9ERI - chains A and G of the 6 polymer chains in the assembly; structure by electron microscopy, 3.30 A resolution.

[Chain A]
Name: Na(+)-translocating ferredoxin:NAD(+) oxidoreductase complex subunit A
From: Acetobacterium woodii DSM 1030
Notes: EC 7.2.1.2
UniProtKB: H6LC28 (RNFA_ACEWD); numbering as in UniProt (aligned over 1-191)
Chain sequence (191 residues; each row starts with the number of its first residue):
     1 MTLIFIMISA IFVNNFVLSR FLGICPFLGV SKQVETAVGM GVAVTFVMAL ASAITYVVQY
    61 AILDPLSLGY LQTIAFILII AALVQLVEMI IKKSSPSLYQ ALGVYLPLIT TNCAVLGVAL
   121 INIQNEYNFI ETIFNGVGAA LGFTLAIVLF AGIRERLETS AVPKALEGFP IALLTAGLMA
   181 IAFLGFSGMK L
Ion coordination: 2Fe-2S cluster Fe: Cys25, Cys113 (shared with 2 residues of chain E)
Residues lining bound ligands: 2Fe-2S cluster (FES): Gly23, Ile24, Cys25, Pro26, Asn112, Cys113
From the paper describing this entry:
  - 2Fe-2S cluster coordination: Cys25, Cys113
  - mutagenesis - Y105A: decreased catalytic activity
  - mutagenesis - Y105A: decreased growth
  - mutagenesis - T110G: abolished growth
  - mutagenesis - T111G: unchanged growth
  - mutagenesis - Y105A, T111G: abolished growth in response to under 2 mM NaCl

[Chain G]
Name: Na(+)-translocating ferredoxin:NAD(+) oxidoreductase complex subunit G
From: Acetobacterium woodii DSM 1030
Notes: EC 7.2.1.2
UniProtKB: H6LC30 (RNFG_ACEWD); numbering as in UniProt (aligned over 1-207)
Chain sequence (207 residues; each row starts with the number of its first residue):
     1 METKEKVQID WKVVFKLGLI LFVISAVAAC ALALTNYVTA GTIEEMNVQT NTVARQEVLP
    61 KAADFEAVPA KDVEKIASEI GMEKPEELLE VYIGKSNGEV VGYTVKTGPT SGYAGEVQVL
   121 TGISADGVIT GITIIKSNET PGLGAKASGV WNDQFTGKSA KEELVVVKGT TKEGSNEIQA
   181 ITGSTITSKA VTSGVNMSIQ VYQNLSK
Covalently attached groups: flavin mononucleotide (FMN) linked to Thr185
Residues lining bound ligands: FMN (flavin mononucleotide): Tyr113, Glu139, Thr140, Leu143, Gly144, Lys168, Gly183, Ser184, Ile186, Thr187
Curated features (UniProtKB/Swiss-Prot):
  - modified residue: Thr185 (FMN phosphoryl threonine)
From the paper describing this entry:
  - binding site for flavin mononucleotide: Tyr113, Thr185
  - mutagenesis - Y113A, T185A: abolished growth
  - mutagenesis - Y113A, T185A: abolished catalytic activity

[Chain A / chain G interface]
Residue-residue contacts (7):
  Tyr70(A) with Leu32(G); Ala33(G); Asn36(G)
  Leu71(A) with Leu32(G), hydrophobic
  Ile74(A) with Leu32(G), hydrophobic
  Leu78(A) with Ser25(G)
  Ser187(A) with Tyr113(G)
Interface residues without a listed pair, chain A (7 interface residues in all): Gly188, Lys190
Interface residues without a listed pair, chain G (6 interface residues in all): Ile186

[Overview]
Chain A and chain G form an interface of 7 and 6 residues respectively. Chain A binds 2Fe-2S cluster. The
paper reports a binding site for flavin mononucleotide at Tyr113(G) and Thr185(G); Y105A and T111G of chain A
abolish growth in response to under 2 mM NaCl; 5 substitutions were tested in all.
Chain A is Na(+)-translocating ferredoxin:NAD(+) oxidoreductase complex subunit A and chain G is
Na(+)-translocating ferredoxin:NAD(+) oxidoreductase complex subunit G, both from Acetobacterium woodii DSM
1030; the structure, Cryo-EM structure of sodium pumping Rnf complex from Acetobacterium woodii bound to NADH,
was determined by electron microscopy, deposited together with 9ERJ, 9ERK and 9ERL.
